PDB entry 3EHA | X-ray diffraction, 1.60 A resolution | chain A

== Chain A ==
Protein: Death-associated protein kinase 1
From: Homo sapiens
Notes: EC 2.7.11.1; fragment: Protein kinase domain
UniProt: P53355 (DAPK1_HUMAN); residues 2-285 here = UniProt positions 2-285
Amino-acid sequence (294 residues; row label = number of the first residue in the row):
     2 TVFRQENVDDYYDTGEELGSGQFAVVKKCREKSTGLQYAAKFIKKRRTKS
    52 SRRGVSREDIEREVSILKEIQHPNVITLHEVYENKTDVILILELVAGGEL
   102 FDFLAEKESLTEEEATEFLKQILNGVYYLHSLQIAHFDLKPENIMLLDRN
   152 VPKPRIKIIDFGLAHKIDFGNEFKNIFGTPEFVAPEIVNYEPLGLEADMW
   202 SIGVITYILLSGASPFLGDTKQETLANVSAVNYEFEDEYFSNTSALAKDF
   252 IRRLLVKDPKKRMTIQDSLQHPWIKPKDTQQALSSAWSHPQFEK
Unresolved in the structure: 109, 278-290, 295
Sequence notes: expression tag (286-295)
Small-molecule neighbours: AMP-PNP (ANP; phosphoaminophosphonic acid-adenylate ester): Leu19, Gly20, Ser21, Gly22, Gln23, Phe24, Ala25, Val27, Ala40, Lys42, Ile77, Leu93, Glu94, Leu95, Val96, Glu100, Asp139, Glu143, Asn144, Met146, Ile160, Asp161
Curated features (UniProtKB/Swiss-Prot):
  - active site: Asp139 (Proton acceptor)
  - binding site (ATP): Leu19 to Val27, Lys42, Glu94 to Val96, Glu100, Asp161
  - mutagenesis: Lys42 (K42A: Loss of activity, apoptotic function and of autophosphorylation)
Reported in the primary citation:
  - binding site for AMP-PNP: Ala25

== Overview ==
Chain A binds AMP-PNP. Curated annotation (UniProt) lists active-site residue Asp139, 15 ATP-binding residues
and one mutagenesis site. From the paper: a binding site for AMP-PNP at Ala25.
Chain A is Death-associated protein kinase 1 (Homo sapiens); the structure, Crystal structure of death
associated protein kinase complexed with AMPPNP, was determined by X-ray diffraction (same publication as
3EH9, 3F5G and 3F5U).
